Entry 8X16 (electron microscopy, 3.29 A resolution); this record covers chains R and A of the 5 polymer chains in the assembly.

[Chain R]
Protein: Adenosine receptor A3
Organism: Homo sapiens
Reference sequence: P0DMS8 (AA3R_HUMAN); numbering as in UniProt (aligned over 1-318)
Sequence (318 residues; each row starts with the number of its first residue):
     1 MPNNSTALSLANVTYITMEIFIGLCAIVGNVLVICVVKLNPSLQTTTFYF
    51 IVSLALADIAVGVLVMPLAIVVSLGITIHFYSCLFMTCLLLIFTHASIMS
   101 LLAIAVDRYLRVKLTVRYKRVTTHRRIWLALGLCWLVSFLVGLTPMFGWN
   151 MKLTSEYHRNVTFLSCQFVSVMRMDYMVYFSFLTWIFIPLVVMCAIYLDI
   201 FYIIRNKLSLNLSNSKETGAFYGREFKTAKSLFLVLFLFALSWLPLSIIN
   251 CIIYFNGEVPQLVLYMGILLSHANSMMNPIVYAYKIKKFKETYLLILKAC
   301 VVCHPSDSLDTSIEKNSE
Not modelled in the structure: 1-8, 211-221, 301-318
Disulfide bonds: Cys83-Cys166
Ligand contacts: Piclidenoson (Q8L): Leu90, Leu91, Thr94, His95, Phe168, Val169, Met174, Met177, Ser181, Ile186, Trp243, Leu246, Asn250, Ile253, Leu264, Ile268, Ser271, His272
Reported in the primary citation:
  - binding site for Piclidenoson: His95, Met174, Ser181, Leu264
  - mutagenesis - V169A, L264A: unchanged signaling in response to Piclidenoson
  - mutagenesis - Y15A: abolished signaling in response to Piclidenoson
  - mutagenesis - Y15F, H95Q, S247H, Y265A: decreased signaling in response to Piclidenoson
  - contacts within the chain: Tyr15-Tyr265 (pi stacking), His95-Ser181

[Chain A]
Protein: Guanine nucleotide-binding protein G(i) subunit alpha-1
Organism: Bos taurus
Reference sequence: P63097 (GNAI1_BOVIN); residue numbers follow UniProt; this construct covers 1-354
Sequence (354 residues; each row starts with the number of its first residue):
     1 MGCTLSAEDKAAVERSKMIDRNLREDGEKAAREVKLLLLGAGESGKSTIV
    51 KQMKIIHEAGYSEEECKQYKAVVYSNTIQSIIAIIRAMGRLKIDFGDSAR
   101 ADDARQLFVLAGAAEEGFMTAELAGVIKRLWKDSGVQACFNRSREYQLND
   151 SAAYYLNDLDRIAQPNYIPTQQDVLRTRVKTTGIVETHFTFKDLHFKMFD
   201 VGAQRSERKKWIHCFEGVTAIIFCVALSDYDLVLAEDEEMNRMHESMKLF
   251 DSICNNKWFTDTSIILFLNKKDLFEEKIKKSPLTICYPEYAGSNTYEEAA
   301 AYIQCQFEDLNKRKDTKEIYTHFTCSTDTKNVQFVFDAVTDVIIKNNLKD
   351 CGLF
Not modelled in the structure: 1-4, 56-181, 234-240
Differences from the reference sequence: engineered mutation Ala203 (Gly in P63097), Ser326 (Ala in P63097)
UniProt features mapped onto this chain:
  - region: Lys35 to Thr48 (G1 motif), Asp173 to Thr181 (G2 motif), Phe196 to Gly202, Gln204, Arg205 (G3 motif), Ile265 to Asp272 (G4 motif), Thr324, Cys325, Thr327 to Thr329 (G5 motif)
  - binding site (GTP): Glu43 to Thr48, Asp150, Ser151, Leu175 to Arg178, Asp200 to Gly202, Gln204, Asn269 to Asp272
  - binding site (Mg(2+)): Ser47, Thr181
  - lipidation: Gly2 (N-myristoyl glycine), Cys3 (S-palmitoyl cysteine)

[How chain R and chain A interact]
Contacting residue pairs - 29 pairs, chain R then chain A:
  Thr45(R) - Asp350(A)
  Thr47(R) - Asp350(A)  hydrogen bond (side chain-backbone)
  Thr47(R) - Cys351(A)
  Arg111(R) - Asn347(A)  hydrogen bond (side chain-backbone)
  Arg111(R) - Asp350(A)  salt bridge
  Arg111(R) - Cys351(A)
  Thr115(R) - Ile343(A)
  Thr115(R) - Ile344(A)
  Val116(R) - Leu194(A)
  Lys119(R) - Arg32(A)  hydrogen bond (backbone-side chain)
  Arg120(R) - Arg32(A)
  Arg120(R) - Asp193(A)  hydrogen bond (side chain-backbone)
  Arg120(R) - Leu194(A)
  Ile204(R) - Leu348(A)  hydrophobic
  Leu208(R) - Lys345(A)
  Arg224(R) - Asp315(A)  hydrogen bond (side chain-backbone)
  Arg224(R) - Phe354(A)
  Lys227(R) - Leu353(A)
  Thr228(R) - Phe354(A)
  Lys285(R) - Gly352(A)
  Lys285(R) - Leu353(A)  hydrogen bond (backbone-backbone)
  Ile286(R) - Lys349(A)
  Ile286(R) - Asp350(A)
  Ile286(R) - Cys351(A)
  Ile286(R) - Gly352(A)
  Lys287(R) - Lys349(A)
  Lys287(R) - Gly352(A)
  Lys287(R) - Leu353(A)
  Lys288(R) - Asp350(A)  salt bridge
Interface residues without a listed pair, chain R (21 interface residues in all): Arg108, Val112, Thr123, Lys207, Ser231
Interface residues without a listed pair, chain A (18 interface residues in all): Ala31, Glu318, Thr340
The authors on this interface:
  - interface residues, chain A: Asn347(A)

[Overview]
The interface between chain R and chain A involves 21 residues on one side and 18 on the other; the contacts
include 6 hydrogen bonds and 2 salt bridges. Polar contacts include Arg111(R)-Asp350(A), Lys288(R)-Asp350(A)
and Thr47(R)-Asp350(A). From the paper: a binding site for Piclidenoson at His95(R), Met174(R) and Ser181(R)
among others; Y15F, H95Q and S247H of chain R, among others, reduce signaling in response to Piclidenoson; 7
substitutions were tested in all.
Here chain R is Adenosine receptor A3 (Homo sapiens) and chain A is Guanine nucleotide-binding protein G(i)
subunit alpha-1 (Bos taurus). Entry 8X16 (Cryo-EM structure of adenosine receptor A3AR bound to CF101) was
determined by electron microscopy (same publication as 8X17).
